PDB entry 3TZV | X-ray diffraction, 3.06 A resolution | chains C and D of the 4 polymer chains in the assembly

== Chain C ==
Protein: Antigen-presenting glycoprotein CD1d
From: Homo sapiens
Reference sequence: P15813 (CD1D_HUMAN); the author numbering skips numbers that UniProt does not, so the offset changes along the chain: 3-197 = UniProt 21-215; 199-278 = UniProt 216-295
Amino-acid sequence (276 residues; numbered 2 to 278; 1 number in that range is skipped by the numbering (no residue carries it; nothing is unmodelled there); the number before each row is that of its first residue):
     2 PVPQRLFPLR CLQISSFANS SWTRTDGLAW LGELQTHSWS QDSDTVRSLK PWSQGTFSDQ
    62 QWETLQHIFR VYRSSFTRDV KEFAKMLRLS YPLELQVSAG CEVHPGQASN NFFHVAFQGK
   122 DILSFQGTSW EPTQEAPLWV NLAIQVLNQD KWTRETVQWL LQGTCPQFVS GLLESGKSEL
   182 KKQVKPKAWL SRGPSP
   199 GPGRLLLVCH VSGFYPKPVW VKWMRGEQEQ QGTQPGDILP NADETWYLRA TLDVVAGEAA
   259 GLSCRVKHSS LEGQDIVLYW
Disordered / not traced: 2-7, 199-202, 254-256
Disulfides: C102-C166, C207-C262
Glycans and other covalent adducts: glycan linked to N20
Differences from the reference sequence: expression tag (2); engineered mutation Q42 (Asn60 in P15813), Q108 (Asn126 in P15813), Q163 (Asn181 in P15813)
Residues lining bound ligands: LSC ((4R,7R,18E)-4,7-dihydroxy-N,N,N-trimethyl-10-oxo-3,5,9-trioxa-4-phosphaheptacos-18-en-1-aminium 4-oxide): H68, I69, V72, Y73, S76, F77, D80, L90, L96, V116, F118, I123, L124, W131, L148, W153, T154
UniProt features mapped onto this chain:
  - binding site (a D-galactosylceramide): D80, D151 to T154
  - glycosylation: N20 (N-linked (GlcNAc...) asparagine)
Reported in the primary citation:
  - binding site for LSC: H68, W153
  - conformationally variable residues (side-chain flip): W153

== Chain D ==
Protein: Beta-2-microglobulin
From: Homo sapiens
Reference sequence: P61769 (B2MG_HUMAN); residues 1-99 here correspond to UniProt positions 21-119 (UniProt number = residue number + 20)
Amino-acid sequence (99 residues; each row starts with the number of its first residue):
     1 IQRTPKIQVY SRHPAENGKS NFLNCYVSGF HPSDIEVDLL KNGERIEKVE HSDLSFSKDW
    61 SFYLLYYTEF TPTEKDEYAC RVNHVTLSQP KIVKWDRDM
Disordered / not traced: 1, 75, 98-99
Disulfides: C25-C80
UniProt features mapped onto this chain:
  - modified residue: Q2 (Pyrrolidone carboxylic acid)
  - glycosylation: I1 (N-linked (Glc) (glycation) isoleucine), K19 (N-linked (Glc) (glycation) lysine), K41 (N-linked (Glc) (glycation) lysine), K48 (N-linked (Glc) (glycation) lysine), K58 (N-linked (Glc) (glycation) lysine), K91 (N-linked (Glc) (glycation) lysine), K94 (N-linked (Glc) (glycation) lysine)

== How chain C and chain D interact ==
Pairs across the interface (40):
  L13(C) with S55(D); F56(D), hydrophobic
  Q14(C) with F56(D)
  I15(C) with L54(D); F56(D), hydrophobic; F62(D), hydrophobic
  R25(C) with S33(D), hydrogen bond
  L29(C) with L54(D); S55(D)
  W31(C) with S55(D), hydrogen bond; Y63(D)
  Q36(C) with D53(D)
  S39(C) with D53(D)
  E95(C) with P32(D); S33(D), hydrogen bond
  Q97(C) with H31(D), hydrogen bond; F56(D); W60(D), hydrogen bond (side chain-backbone); F62(D)
  V98(C) with F56(D)
  S99(C) with F56(D)
  A117(C) with W60(D), hydrophobic
  Q119(C) with H31(D)
  G120(C) with H31(D), hydrogen bond (backbone-side chain)
  D122(C) with W60(D), hydrogen bond
  W190(C) with P14(D), hydrophobic
  S210(C) with R12(D)
  G211(C) with R12(D)
  L237(C) with Q8(D); Y10(D), hydrophobic
  P238(C) with Y10(D), hydrogen bond (backbone-side chain); N24(D), hydrogen bond (backbone-side chain); Y26(D); L65(D)
  N239(C) with Y10(D); R12(D); N24(D)
  A240(C) with Y67(D)
  D241(C) with R12(D), salt bridge
  T243(C) with R12(D)
Other interface residues (no listed pair), chain C (30 interface residues in all): S17, H115, V116, D235, Y245
Other interface residues (no listed pair), chain D (20 interface residues in all): S11, D34

== In short ==
30 residues of chain C and 20 residues of chain D are in contact, with 9 hydrogen bonds and 1 salt bridge.
Among the polar pairs are D241(C)-R12(D), R25(C)-S33(D) and W31(C)-S55(D). Bound to chain C: compound LSC.
From the paper: a binding site for LSC at H68(C) and W153(C); conformational variability at W153(C).
Here chain C is Antigen-presenting glycoprotein CD1d and chain D is Beta-2-microglobulin, both from Homo
sapiens. Entry 3TZV (Crystal structure of an iNKT TCR in complex with CD1d-lysophosphatidylcholine) was
determined by X-ray diffraction, deposited together with 3TYF and 3U0P.
